PDB entry 7Y4W | electron microscopy, 3.67 A resolution | chains E and F of the 10 polymer chains in the assembly

== Chain E (and F) ==
Name: Transitional endoplasmic reticulum ATPase
Organism: Homo sapiens
Notes: EC 3.6.4.6; chain F of this document is another copy of the same molecule, construct and numbering; everything in this record applies to it too
UniProtKB: P55072 (TERA_HUMAN); residue numbers follow UniProt; this construct covers 21-806
Chain sequence (787 residues; row label = number of the first residue in the row):
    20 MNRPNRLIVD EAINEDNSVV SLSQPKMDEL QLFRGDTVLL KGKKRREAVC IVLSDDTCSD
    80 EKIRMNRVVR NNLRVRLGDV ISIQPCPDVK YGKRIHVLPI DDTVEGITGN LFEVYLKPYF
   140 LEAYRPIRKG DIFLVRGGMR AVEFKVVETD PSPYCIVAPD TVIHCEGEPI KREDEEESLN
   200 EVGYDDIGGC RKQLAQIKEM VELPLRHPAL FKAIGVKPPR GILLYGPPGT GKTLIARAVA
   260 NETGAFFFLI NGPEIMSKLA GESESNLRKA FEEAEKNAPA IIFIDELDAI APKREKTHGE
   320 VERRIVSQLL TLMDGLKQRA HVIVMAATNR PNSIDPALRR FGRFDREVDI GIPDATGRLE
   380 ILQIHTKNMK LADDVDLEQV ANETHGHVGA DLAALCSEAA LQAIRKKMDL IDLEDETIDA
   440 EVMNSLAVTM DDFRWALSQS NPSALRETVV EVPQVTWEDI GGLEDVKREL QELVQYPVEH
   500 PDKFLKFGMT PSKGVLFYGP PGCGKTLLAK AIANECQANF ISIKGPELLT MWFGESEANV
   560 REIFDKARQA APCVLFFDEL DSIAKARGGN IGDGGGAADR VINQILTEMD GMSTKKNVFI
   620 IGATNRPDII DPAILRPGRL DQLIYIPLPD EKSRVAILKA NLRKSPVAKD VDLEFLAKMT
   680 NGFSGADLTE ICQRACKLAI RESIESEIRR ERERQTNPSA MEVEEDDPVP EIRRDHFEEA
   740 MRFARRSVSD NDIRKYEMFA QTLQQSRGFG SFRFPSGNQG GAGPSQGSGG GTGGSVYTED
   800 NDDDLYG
Not modelled in the structure: 20-21, 775-806 (chain F: 20-21, 777-806)
Differences from the reference sequence: initiating methionine (20)
Ligand contacts: ADP (adenosine-5'-diphosphate): Asp205, Ile206, Gly207, Gly248, Thr249, Gly250, Lys251, Thr252, Leu253, Asp304, Ile380, His384, Gly408, Ala409, Ala412
UniProt features mapped onto this chain:
  - region: Thr797 to Gly806 (Interaction with UBXN6)
  - motif: Asp802 to Gly806 (PIM motif)
  - binding site (ATP): Pro247 to Leu253, Asn348, His384, Gly521 to Leu526
  - modified residue: Ser37 (Phosphoserine), Lys315 (N6,N6,N6-trimethyllysine), Thr436 (Phosphothreonine), Ser462 (Phosphoserine), Lys502 (N6-acetyllysine), Lys505 (N6-acetyllysine), Lys668 (N6-acetyllysine), Ser702 (Phosphoserine), Lys754 (N6-acetyllysine), Ser770 (Phosphoserine), Ser775 (Phosphoserine), Ser787 (Phosphoserine), Tyr805 (Phosphotyrosine)
  - natural variant: Arg95 (R95G: In IBMPFD1), Gly97 (G97E: In CMT2Y), Ile126 (I126F: In IBMPFD1; uncertain significance), Arg155 (R155C: In IBMPFD1; R155H: In FTDALS6 and IBMPFD1; R155L: In IBMPFD1; R155P: In IBMPFD1; R155S: In IBMPFD1), Arg159 (R159G: In FTDALS6; R159H: In IBMPFD1), Ala160 (A160T: In IBMPFD1; uncertain significance), Glu185 (E185K: In CMT2Y), Arg191 (R191Q: In FTDALS6 and IBMPFD1), Leu198 (L198W: In IBMPFD1), Ala232 (A232E: In IBMPFD1), Ile254 (I254F: In IBMPFD1; uncertain significance), Ile369 (I369T: In IBMPFD1; uncertain significance), 2 further natural variant entries in UniProt
  - mutagenesis: Phe52 to Asp55 (Abolishes interaction with NPLOC4; when associated with A-110), Arg53 (R53A: Minor effect on affinity for ATP and ADP), Arg86 (R86A: Strongly increased affinity for ATP. Strongly reduced affinity for ADP), Tyr110 (Y110A: Abolishes interaction with NPLOC4; when associated with 52-A--A-55), Arg113 to His115 (Severely reduced binding to DERL1), Phe131 (F131R: Severely reduced binding to DERL1), Leu140 (L140D: Severely reduced binding to DERL1), Asp179 (D179R: No effect on binding to DERL1), His183 (H183W: Severely reduced binding to DERL1), Lys251 (K251Q: Impairs ERAD degradation of HMGCR and does not inhibit interaction with RHBDD1; when associated with Q-524), Glu305 (E305Q: Defect in ubiquitin-dependent protein degradation by the proteasome; when associated with Q-578), Lys312 (K312A: Does not affect methylation by VCPKMT), 8 further mutagenesis entries in UniProt

== Interface between chain E and chain F ==
Pairs across the interface (82):
  Ile27(E) - Leu432(F)  hydrophobic
  Glu80(E) - Asp428(F)
  Glu218(E) - Arg424(F)  salt bridge
  Leu222(E) - Leu420(F)  hydrophobic
  Leu222(E) - Arg424(F)
  His226(E) - Leu432(F)  hydrogen bond (side chain-backbone)
  His226(E) - Glu433(F)  hydrogen bond (side chain-backbone)
  Leu229(E) - Ile437(F)  hydrophobic
  Phe230(E) - Leu420(F)  hydrophobic
  Ile233(E) - Ile423(F)  hydrophobic
  Val235(E) - Ser416(F)
  Val235(E) - Leu420(F)  hydrophobic
  Lys236(E) - Ser416(F)
  Glu283(E) - Ser276(F)
  His317(E) - His317(F)  hydrogen bond
  Glu319(E) - Gly318(F)  hydrogen bond (side chain-backbone)
  Arg322(E) - His317(F)
  Arg323(E) - Met275(F)
  Arg323(E) - Ser276(F)
  Ser326(E) - Met275(F)
  Ser326(E) - Ser276(F)
  Gln327(E) - Ser276(F)
  Thr330(E) - Pro272(F)
  Thr330(E) - Glu273(F)
  Arg359(E) - Glu305(F)  salt bridge
  Phe360(E) - Gly248(F)
  Phe360(E) - Ala409(F)  hydrophobic
  Phe360(E) - Asp410(F)
  Phe360(E) - Ser462(F)
  Arg362(E) - Glu305(F)  salt bridge
  Glu491(E) - Arg700(F)
  Tyr495(E) - Ile703(F)  hydrophobic
  Lys502(E) - Ile699(F)
  Lys502(E) - Ile703(F)
  Lys505(E) - Ser664(F)  hydrogen bond (backbone-side chain)
  Lys505(E) - Pro729(F)
  Phe506(E) - Ser664(F)
  Phe506(E) - Ala698(F)  hydrophobic
  Phe506(E) - Ile699(F)  hydrophobic
  Phe506(E) - Pro729(F)  hydrophobic
  Met508(E) - Lys663(F)
  Met508(E) - Cys695(F)  hydrophobic
  Thr509(E) - Gln692(F)
  Arg560(E) - Arg465(F)
  Arg567(E) - Asn460(F)
  Arg586(E) - Asn589(F)  hydrogen bond (backbone-side chain)
  Arg586(E) - Ile590(F)
  Gly587(E) - Asn589(F)
  Gly591(E) - Asn589(F)
  Gly591(E) - Ile590(F)
  Gly591(E) - Asp592(F)
  Asp592(E) - Asp592(F)
  Gly595(E) - Phe552(F)
  Gly595(E) - Ile590(F)
  Arg599(E) - Phe552(F)
  Asn602(E) - Leu548(F)
  Asn602(E) - Phe552(F)
  Glu607(E) - Arg465(F)  salt bridge
  Lys614(E) - Ser457(F)  hydrogen bond
  Arg638(E) - Pro545(F)
  Leu762(E) - Arg744(F)
  Ser765(E) - Arg744(F)
  Ser765(E) - Arg745(F)  hydrogen bond (backbone-backbone)
  Arg766(E) - Arg741(F)
  Arg766(E) - Phe742(F)
  Arg766(E) - Ala743(F)
  Arg766(E) - Arg744(F)
  Phe768(E) - Met678(F)  hydrophobic
  Phe768(E) - Met740(F)  hydrophobic
  Phe768(E) - Arg741(F)
  Ser770(E) - Met740(F)
  Phe771(E) - Glu737(F)
  Arg772(E) - Met678(F)
  Arg772(E) - Glu737(F)
  Arg772(E) - Met740(F)
  Phe773(E) - Phe674(F)
  Phe773(E) - Arg733(F)
  Pro774(E) - Val670(F)  hydrophobic
  Pro774(E) - Asp671(F)
  Pro774(E) - Phe674(F)  hydrophobic
  Pro774(E) - Arg733(F)
  Pro774(E) - Glu737(F)
Also at the interface, not in a pair above, chain E (59 interface residues in all): Asp333, Arg365, His499, Phe503, Gly507, Asp564, Gly594, Asp598, Thr606, Lys615
Also at the interface, not in a pair above, chain F (61 interface residues in all): Pro247, Asn270, Lys277, Ala279, Glu321, Val407, Glu417, Met427, Asp434, Thr549, Pro665, Glu706

== Overview ==
The interface between chain E and chain F involves 59 residues on one side and 61 on the other; the contacts
include 8 hydrogen bonds and 4 salt bridges. Among the polar pairs are Glu218(E)-Arg424(F),
Arg359(E)-Glu305(F) and Arg362(E)-Glu305(F). Chain E binds ADP.
Chain E and chain F are both Transitional endoplasmic reticulum ATPase (Homo sapiens); the structure, The
cryo-EM structure of human ERAD retro-translocation complex, was determined by electron microscopy (same
publication as 7Y53 and 7Y59).
